Entry 7ADZ (electron microscopy, 2.50 A resolution); this record covers chains 0A and 2A of the 30 polymer chains in the assembly.

[Chain 0A]
Molecule: cap protein (Algo1)
Source organism: Algoriphagus machipongonensis
Reference sequence: A3HTC4 (A3HTC4_9BACT); residue numbers follow UniProt; this construct covers 1-197
Chain sequence (197 residues; row label = number of the first residue in the row):
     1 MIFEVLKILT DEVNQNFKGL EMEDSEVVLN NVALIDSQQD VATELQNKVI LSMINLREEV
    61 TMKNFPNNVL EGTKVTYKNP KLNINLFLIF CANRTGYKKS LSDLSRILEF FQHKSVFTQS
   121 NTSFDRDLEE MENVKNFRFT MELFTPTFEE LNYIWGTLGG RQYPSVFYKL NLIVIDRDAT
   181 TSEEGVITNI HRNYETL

[Chain 2A]
Molecule: Putative phage tail sheath protein FI
Source organism: Algoriphagus machipongonensis
Reference sequence: A3HTC2 (A3HTC2_9BACT); numbering as in UniProt (aligned over 1-692)
Chain sequence (692 residues; numbered 1 to 692; the number before each row is that of its first residue):
     1 MATYKTPGVY IEEITKFPPS VAQVETAIPA FIGYTQFART KPSVDSDDLI LKPKRISSLL
    61 DFTTYYGGAQ NEQGITVKLT DTLIEGAENR TINVPEPTFK SPYLMFYSLQ MYFANGGGPC
   121 YIVSTGVYDD WSDSETPPTI NFSDLESGLA VIRKEDEPTL LLFPDATNLP TDDEFYSLYN
   181 SALMQCNDLQ DRFTILDTYS DQTYNDGVED LDPIPALRNG INLTKDYLKY GAAYYPFVQT
   241 ILNYQYSADE IVIQHLSYNP NAIATALDNL NAVNGPTFID AILDDLRDLS LPDISGEISD
   301 AVGFMYDDVD GFDIDGTFTT NSVKVANFAS LVESVLSTLN ELIDAKEEIN KDVNSAIASS
   361 EEDNAIKTAI SDALDVFNED FEGADKIESV AKNLSDLLIK IKQADTNTKV ENVLSINALN
   421 FSAEFEKLLT YDVNTGLTAS VTLDLFANIG TRLDDIIAAV SAAEPIDVNN GKLNGRLLSD
   481 IEPLDNATYN TILLEINSHK VTLPPSSSMA GAYARVDNDR GVWKSPANIG LNYVSKPSVT
   541 VSHEEQESMN VHGTGKSVNA IRSFVGKGTL VWGARTLAGN DNEWRYISVR RFFNMAEESI
   601 KKATEQFVFE PNDGNTWVRV RAMIENFLIL QWRAGALAGA KPEHAFYVKV GLGQTMTAQD
   661 ILEGNMNVEI GLAVVRPAEF IILKFSHKMQ ES
Unresolved in the structure: 1-2, 288-320, 691-692
What the authors report for this chain:
  - conformationally variable residues (order/disorder transition): Asp288 to Thr320

[Chain 0A / chain 2A interface]
Contacting residue pairs (45; chain 0A residue first):
  Tyr77(0A) - Pro611(2A)
  Tyr77(0A) - Asp613(2A)  hydrogen bond
  Glu184(0A) - Ile661(2A)
  Val186(0A) - Phe609(2A)
  Val186(0A) - Glu610(2A)
  Val186(0A) - Gly664(2A)
  Ile187(0A) - Phe607(2A)
  Ile187(0A) - Val608(2A)
  Ile187(0A) - Phe609(2A)
  Ile187(0A) - Glu610(2A)  hydrogen bond (backbone-backbone)
  Ile187(0A) - Pro611(2A)
  Ile187(0A) - Asn612(2A)
  Ile187(0A) - Gly664(2A)
  Thr188(0A) - Phe609(2A)
  Thr188(0A) - Glu663(2A)
  Thr188(0A) - Gly664(2A)  hydrogen bond (backbone-backbone)
  Asn189(0A) - Gly664(2A)  hydrogen bond (backbone-backbone)
  Asn189(0A) - Asn665(2A)  hydrogen bond
  Asn189(0A) - Met666(2A)  hydrogen bond (backbone-backbone)
  Ile190(0A) - Met666(2A)
  His191(0A) - Asn665(2A)
  His191(0A) - Met666(2A)  hydrogen bond (backbone-backbone)
  His191(0A) - Asn667(2A)
  His191(0A) - Val668(2A)  hydrogen bond (backbone-backbone)
  Arg192(0A) - Glu597(2A)  salt bridge
  Arg192(0A) - Lys601(2A)
  Arg192(0A) - Thr604(2A)  hydrogen bond
  Arg192(0A) - Val668(2A)
  Asn193(0A) - Val668(2A)  hydrogen bond (backbone-backbone)
  Asn193(0A) - Glu669(2A)
  Asn193(0A) - Ile670(2A)  hydrogen bond (backbone-backbone)
  Tyr194(0A) - Glu597(2A)  hydrogen bond
  Tyr194(0A) - Ile600(2A)
  Tyr194(0A) - Ile670(2A)
  Glu195(0A) - Tyr647(2A)  hydrogen bond
  Glu195(0A) - Glu669(2A)
  Glu195(0A) - Ile670(2A)  hydrogen bond (backbone-backbone)
  Glu195(0A) - Gly671(2A)
  Glu195(0A) - Leu672(2A)  hydrogen bond (backbone-backbone)
  Thr196(0A) - Glu583(2A)  hydrogen bond
  Thr196(0A) - Phe593(2A)
  Thr196(0A) - Leu672(2A)
  Leu197(0A) - Tyr647(2A)  hydrophobic
  Leu197(0A) - Leu672(2A)  hydrogen bond (backbone-backbone)
  Leu197(0A) - Ala673(2A)
Interface residues without a listed pair, chain 0A (18 interface residues in all): Leu70, Thr73, Val75, Gly185
Interface residues without a listed pair, chain 2A (30 interface residues in all): Thr616, Ala645, Phe646, Arg676

[Overview]
Chain 0A and chain 2A form an interface of 18 and 30 residues respectively; the contacts include 17 hydrogen
bonds and 1 salt bridge. Polar pairs include Arg192(0A)-Glu597(2A), Tyr77(0A)-Asp613(2A) and
Asn189(0A)-Asn665(2A). The paper reports conformational variability at Asp288(2A).
Here chain 0A is cap protein (Algo1) and chain 2A is Putative phage tail sheath protein FI, both from
Algoriphagus machipongonensis. Entry 7ADZ (Cryo-EM structure of an extracellular contractile injection system
in marine bacterium Algoriphagus machipongonensis, the cap portion ...) was determined by electron microscopy,
deposited together with 7AEF, 7AE0 and 7AEB.
